7XKR - chains C and G of the 8 polymer chains in the assembly; structure by electron microscopy, 2.60 A resolution.

== Chain C ==
Protein: ATP synthase subunit alpha
Organism: Bacillus sp. PS3
Notes: EC 7.1.2.2
UniProtKB: A0A0M3VGF9 (A0A0M3VGF9_BACP3); residue numbers follow UniProt; this construct covers 1-502
Sequence (502 residues; row label = number of the first residue in the row):
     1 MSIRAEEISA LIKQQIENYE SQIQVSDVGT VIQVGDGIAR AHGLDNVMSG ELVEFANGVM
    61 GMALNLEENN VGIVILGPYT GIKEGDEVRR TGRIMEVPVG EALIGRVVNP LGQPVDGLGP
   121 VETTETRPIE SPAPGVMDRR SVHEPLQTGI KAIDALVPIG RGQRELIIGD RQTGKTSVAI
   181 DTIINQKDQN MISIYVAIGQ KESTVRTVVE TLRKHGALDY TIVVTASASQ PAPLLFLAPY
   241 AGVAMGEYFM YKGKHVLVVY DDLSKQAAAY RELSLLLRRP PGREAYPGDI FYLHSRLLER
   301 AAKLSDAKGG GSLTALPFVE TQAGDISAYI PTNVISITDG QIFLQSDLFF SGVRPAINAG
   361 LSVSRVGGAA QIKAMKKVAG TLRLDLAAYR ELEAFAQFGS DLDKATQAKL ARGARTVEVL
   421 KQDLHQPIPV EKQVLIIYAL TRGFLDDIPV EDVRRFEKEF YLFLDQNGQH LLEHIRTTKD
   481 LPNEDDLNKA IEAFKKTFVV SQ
Not modelled in the structure: 1-23, 502
Differences from the reference sequence: conflict Pro132 (Arg in A0A0M3VGF9), Ser193 (Cys in A0A0M3VGF9), Phe463 (Trp in A0A0M3VGF9)
Metal / ion sites: Mg2+: Thr176 (together with ATP)
Residues lining bound ligands: ATP (adenosine-5'-triphosphate): Asp170, Arg171, Gln172, Thr173, Gly174, Lys175, Thr176, Ser177, Glu320, Phe349, Arg354, Pro355, Gln422, Asp423, Leu424

== Chain G ==
Protein: ATP synthase gamma chain
Organism: Bacillus sp. PS3
UniProtKB: A0A0M4TPJ7 (A0A0M4TPJ7_BACP3); numbering as in UniProt (aligned over 1-285)
Sequence (285 residues; each row starts with the number of its first residue):
     1 MASLRDIKTR INATKKTSQI TKAMEMVSTS KLNRAEQNAK SFVPYMEKIQ EVVANVALGA
    61 GGASHPMLVS RPVKKTGYLV ITSDRGLAGA YNSNVLRLVY QTIQKRHASP DEYAIIVIGR
   121 VGLSFFRKRN MPVILDITRL PDQPSFADIK EIARKTVGLF ADGTFDELYM YYNHYVSAIQ
   181 QEVTERKLLP LTDLAENKQR TVYEFEPSQE EILDVLLPQY AESLIYGALL DAKASEHAAR
   241 MTAMKNATDN ANELIRTLTL SYNRARQAAI TQEITEIVAG ANALQ
Not modelled in the structure: 1, 285

== Chain C / chain G interface ==
Residue-residue contacts (5):
  Pro280(C) with Ala283(G), hydrophobic
  Pro281(C) with Ala283(G)
  Arg283(C) with Glu276(G)
  Glu284(C) with Glu276(G), hydrogen bond (backbone-side chain)
  Ser327(C) with Arg5(G)
Interface residues without a listed pair, chain C (6 interface residues in all): Gly282
Interface residues without a listed pair, chain G (6 interface residues in all): Gln272, Gly280, Leu284

== Overview ==
The chain C/chain G interface involves 6 residues from each chain; the contacts include 1 hydrogen bond. Its
one hydrogen-bonded contact is Glu284(C)-Glu276(G). Ligands of chain C: ATP.
Here chain C is ATP synthase subunit alpha and chain G is ATP synthase gamma chain, both from Bacillus sp.
PS3. Entry 7XKR (F1 domain of FoF1-ATPase with the up form of epsilon subunit from Bacillus PS3) was
determined by electron microscopy (same publication as 7XKH, 7XKO, 7XKP and 7XKQ).
